8AP6 - chains J and Q of the 80 polymer chains in the assembly; structure by electron microscopy, 3.20 A resolution.

== Chain J ==
Name: ATPTB6
Organism: Trypanosoma brucei brucei
Reference sequence: D0A5R7 (D0A5R7_TRYB9); residue numbers follow UniProt; this construct covers 1-169
Amino-acid sequence (169 residues; each row starts with the number of its first residue):
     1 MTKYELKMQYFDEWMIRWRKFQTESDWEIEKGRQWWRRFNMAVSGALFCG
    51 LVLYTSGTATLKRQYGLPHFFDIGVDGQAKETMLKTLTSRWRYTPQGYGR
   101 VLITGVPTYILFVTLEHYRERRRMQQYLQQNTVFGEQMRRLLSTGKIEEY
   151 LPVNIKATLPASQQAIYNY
Not modelled in the structure: 1

== Chain Q ==
Name: ATPEG3
Organism: Trypanosoma brucei brucei
Reference sequence: Q583U4 (Q583U4_TRYB2); numbering as in UniProt (aligned over 1-98)
Amino-acid sequence (98 residues; each row starts with the number of its first residue):
     1 MTENIEAVMSDFWSNPADHFRPNLKALTLYAERQHYVDRWLHVKERWLAP
    51 WYLPWWSPLFQLGTWYSQRSRNLFLVENHLSYRPYKFRRNDEDRNNPY
Not modelled in the structure: 1-13

== Interface between chain J and chain Q ==
Residue-residue contacts (60):
  K3(J) with L48(Q), hydrogen bond (side chain-backbone); A49(Q), hydrogen bond (side chain-backbone); P50(Q), hydrogen bond (side chain-backbone); L53(Q), hydrogen bond (side chain-backbone); F60(Q)
  E5(J) with F60(Q); T64(Q)
  L6(J) with E45(Q); L48(Q); A49(Q), hydrophobic
  Q9(J) with L41(Q), hydrogen bond (side chain-backbone); K44(Q); E45(Q); R71(Q)
  Y10(J) with D38(Q); L41(Q); H42(Q), hydrogen bond; E45(Q)
  D12(J) with Q68(Q); R71(Q)
  E13(J) with R33(Q), salt bridge; L41(Q); R71(Q), salt bridge
  M15(J) with L75(Q), hydrophobic
  I16(J) with R71(Q); L75(Q), hydrophobic
  R17(J) with Q34(Q)
  R19(J) with F74(Q); L75(Q); E77(Q), hydrogen bond (side chain-backbone)
  Q22(J) with L75(Q), hydrogen bond (side chain-backbone)
  W27(J) with L75(Q); V76(Q), hydrogen bond (side chain-backbone); N78(Q)
  E30(J) with N72(Q), hydrogen bond; L75(Q); V76(Q)
  K31(J) with V76(Q)
  R33(J) with Q68(Q); N72(Q)
  Q34(J) with N72(Q); L73(Q); V76(Q)
  R37(J) with R69(Q); N72(Q), hydrogen bond; L73(Q)
  M41(J) with W65(Q), hydrophobic
  Y109(J) with W56(Q), hydrogen bond (side chain-backbone); S57(Q), hydrogen bond (side chain-backbone); P58(Q); Q61(Q)
  F112(J) with W65(Q), hydrophobic
  V113(J) with W55(Q), hydrophobic; Q61(Q)
  E116(J) with W65(Q)
  H117(J) with W55(Q)
  E120(J) with Q68(Q)
  R123(J) with Q68(Q), hydrogen bond; N72(Q)
  E149(J) with Q34(Q), hydrogen bond
Other interface residues (no listed pair), chain J (29 interface residues in all): T2, T114
Other interface residues (no listed pair), chain Q (31 interface residues in all): V37, P54

== Summary ==
29 residues of chain J and 31 residues of chain Q are in contact; the contacts include 15 hydrogen bonds and 2
salt bridges. Polar contacts include E13(J)-R33(Q), E13(J)-R71(Q) and K3(J)-L48(Q).
Here chain J is ATPTB6 and chain Q is ATPEG3, both from Trypanosoma brucei brucei. Entry 8AP6 (Trypanosoma
brucei mitochondrial F1Fo ATP synthase dimer) was determined by electron microscopy together with 8AP7, 8AP8,
8AP9, 8APA, 8APB, 8APC and 7 further entries from the same study.
